Entry 8AD0 (X-ray diffraction, 3.11 A resolution); this record covers chains E and F of the 6 polymer chains in the assembly.

[Chain E]
Name: Na(+)-translocating NADH-quinone reductase subunit E
From: Vibrio cholerae
Notes: EC 7.2.1.1
UniProt: A0A085QWM0 (A0A085QWM0_VIBCL); residues 1-198 here = UniProt positions 1-198
Chain sequence (198 residues; row label = number of the first residue in the row):
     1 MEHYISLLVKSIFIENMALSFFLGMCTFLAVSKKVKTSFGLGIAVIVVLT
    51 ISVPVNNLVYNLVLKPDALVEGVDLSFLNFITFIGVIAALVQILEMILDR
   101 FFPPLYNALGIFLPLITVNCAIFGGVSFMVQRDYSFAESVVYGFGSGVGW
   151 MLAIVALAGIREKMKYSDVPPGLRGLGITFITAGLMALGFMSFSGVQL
Disordered / not traced: 1
Metal / ion sites: 2Fe-2S cluster Fe: Cys-26, Cys-120 (shared with 2 residues of chain D)
Residues lining bound ligands: 2Fe-2S cluster (FES): Gly-24, Met-25, Cys-26, Val-118, Asn-119, Cys-120

[Chain F]
Name: Na(+)-translocating NADH-quinone reductase subunit F
From: Vibrio cholerae
Notes: EC 7.2.1.1
UniProt: A0A085ST13 (A0A085ST13_VIBCL); numbering as in UniProt (aligned over 1-408)
Chain sequence (408 residues; row label = number of the first residue in the row):
     1 MSTIIFGVVMFTLIILALVLVILFAKSKLVPTGDITISINGDPEKAIVTQ
    51 PGGKLLTALAGAGVFVSSACGGGGSCGQCRVKIKSGGGDILPTELDHISK
   101 GEAREGERLACQVAVKADMDLELPEEIFGVKKWECTVISNDNKATFIKEL
   151 KLAIPDGESVPFRAGGYIQIEAPAHHVKYADFDVPEKYRGDWDKFNLFRY
   201 ESKVDEPIIRAYSMANYPEEFGIIMLNVRIATPPPNNPNVPPGQMSSYIW
   251 SLKAGDKCTISGPFGEFFAKDTDAEMVFIGGGAGMAPMRSHIFDQLKRLK
   301 SKRKMSYWYGARSKREMFYVEDFDGLAAENDNFVWHCALSDPQPEDNWTG
   351 YTGFIHNVLYENYLKDHEAPEDCEYYMCGPPMMNAAVINMLKNLGVEEEN
   401 ILLDDFGG
Disordered / not traced: 407-408
Metal / ion sites: 2Fe-2S cluster Fe: Cys-70, Cys-76, Cys-79, Cys-111
Residues lining bound ligands:
  - FAD (flavin-adenine dinucleotide): Tyr-167, Arg-210, Ala-211, Tyr-212, Ser-213, Asn-227, Val-228, Arg-229, Ala-231, Thr-232, Pro-233, Pro-234, Asn-237, Val-240, Pro-241, Pro-242, Gly-243, Gln-244, Met-245, Ser-246, Ala-283, Ala-286, Asp-404, Phe-406
  - 2Fe-2S cluster (FES): Leu-56, Ser-68, Cys-70, Gly-71, Gly-72, Gly-74, Ser-75, Cys-76, Gly-77, Gln-78, Cys-79, Leu-109, Cys-111

[Interface between chain E and chain F]
Pairs across the interface (25):
  Val-59(E) / Ile-14(F)  hydrophobic
  Leu-69(E) / Phe-6(F)  hydrophobic
  Leu-69(E) / Met-10(F)  hydrophobic
  Val-70(E) / Phe-6(F)  hydrophobic
  Val-73(E) / Thr-3(F)
  Val-73(E) / Phe-6(F)  hydrophobic
  Leu-75(E) / Thr-3(F)
  Leu-75(E) / Phe-6(F)
  Leu-75(E) / Gly-7(F)
  Leu-78(E) / Gly-7(F)
  Ile-81(E) / Phe-11(F)  hydrophobic
  Thr-82(E) / Phe-11(F)
  Gly-85(E) / Leu-18(F)
  Val-86(E) / Leu-18(F)  hydrophobic
  Ala-89(E) / Leu-18(F)  hydrophobic
  Ala-89(E) / Ile-22(F)  hydrophobic
  Ile-93(E) / Ala-25(F)  hydrophobic
  Met-96(E) / Ala-25(F)
  Met-96(E) / Lys-26(F)
  Met-96(E) / Val-30(F)  hydrophobic
  Ile-97(E) / Leu-29(F)  hydrophobic
  Asp-99(E) / Leu-29(F)
  Phe-102(E) / Asp-89(F)
  Pro-103(E) / Asp-89(F)
  Asn-107(E) / Leu-91(F)
Interface residues without a listed pair, chain E (22 interface residues in all): Val-63, Asp-74, Phe-77, Gln-92
Interface residues without a listed pair, chain F (15 interface residues in all): Gly-88

[Overview]
The interface between chain E and chain F involves 22 residues on one side and 15 on the other. Bound to chain
E: 2Fe-2S cluster. Bound to chain F: flavin-adenine dinucleotide and 2Fe-2S cluster. Cys-26(E) and Cys-120(E)
form the 2Fe-2S cluster Fe site.
Chain E is Na(+)-translocating NADH-quinone reductase subunit E and chain F is Na(+)-translocating
NADH-quinone reductase subunit F, both from Vibrio cholerae; the structure, X-ray structure of Na+-NQR from
Vibrio cholerae in different conformation at 3.1 A, was determined by X-ray diffraction.
